7EWJ - chains A and B of the 3 polymer chains in the assembly; structure by X-ray diffraction, 2.00 A resolution.

== Chain A (and B) ==
Name: Endoribonuclease MazF
From: Staphylococcus aureus
Notes: chain B of this document is another copy of the same molecule, construct and numbering; everything in this record applies to it too
UniProt: L7PFJ6 (L7PFJ6_STAAU); residues 1-112 here = UniProt positions 1-112
Chain sequence (116 residues; each row starts with the number of its first residue; numbers below 1 keep their minus sign (Arg-3 is residue -3)):
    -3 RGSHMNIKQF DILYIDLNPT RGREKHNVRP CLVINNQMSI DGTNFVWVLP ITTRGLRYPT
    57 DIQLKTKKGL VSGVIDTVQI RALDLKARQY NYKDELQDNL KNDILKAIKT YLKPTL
Not modelled in the structure: -3 to 1, 112 (chain B: -3 to 0)
Differences from the reference sequence: expression tag (-3 to 0)
From the paper describing this entry:
  - conformationally variable residues (loop rearrangement): Asn14
  - mutagenesis - E20A, R84A: unchanged binding to PemK dimer
  - mutagenesis - E20A (>3-fold), R25A, T48A (>3-fold), T49A, R84A (>3-fold): decreased catalytic activity
  - mutagenesis - R25A, R84A: decreased binding to 8-mer ssRNA
  - mutagenesis - T49A: unchanged binding to RNA substrate
  - catalytic residues: Arg25, Thr48 (proposed by the authors, not directly observed)

== Chain A / chain B interface ==
Residue-residue contacts (52; chain A residue first):
  Gln5(A) - Leu108(B)  hydrogen bond (side chain-backbone)
  Gln5(A) - Pro110(B)
  Arg17(A) - Gly18(B)
  Ile30(A) - Leu108(B)
  Asn31(A) - Tyr107(B)
  Asn32(A) - Thr106(B)  hydrogen bond (side chain-backbone)
  Asn32(A) - Tyr107(B)  hydrogen bond (backbone-backbone)
  Asn32(A) - Lys109(B)  hydrogen bond (side chain-backbone)
  Thr39(A) - Val74(B)
  Phe41(A) - Val74(B)  hydrophobic
  Phe41(A) - Gln75(B)
  Trp43(A) - Thr73(B)
  Trp43(A) - Val74(B)  hydrogen bond (side chain-backbone)
  Trp43(A) - Ile76(B)
  Trp43(A) - Ile104(B)  hydrophobic
  Trp43(A) - Tyr107(B)  hydrophobic
  Trp43(A) - Leu108(B)  hydrophobic
  Thr73(A) - Trp43(B)
  Val74(A) - Thr39(B)
  Val74(A) - Trp43(B)  hydrogen bond (backbone-side chain)
  Val74(A) - Ala78(B)
  Gln75(A) - Phe41(B)
  Gln75(A) - Ala78(B)
  Ile76(A) - Trp43(B)
  Ile76(A) - Arg77(B)
  Ile76(A) - Ala78(B)  hydrogen bond (backbone-backbone)
  Arg77(A) - Ile76(B)
  Ala78(A) - Val74(B)
  Ala78(A) - Gln75(B)
  Ala78(A) - Ile76(B)  hydrogen bond (backbone-backbone)
  Leu101(A) - Leu108(B)
  Leu101(A) - Pro110(B)
  Ile104(A) - Trp43(B)  hydrophobic
  Ile104(A) - Leu108(B)  hydrophobic
  Thr106(A) - Asn32(B)  hydrogen bond (backbone-side chain)
  Thr106(A) - Met34(B)
  Tyr107(A) - Asn31(B)
  Tyr107(A) - Asn32(B)  hydrogen bond (backbone-backbone)
  Tyr107(A) - Ser35(B)
  Tyr107(A) - Trp43(B)  hydrophobic
  Leu108(A) - Gln5(B)  hydrogen bond (backbone-side chain)
  Leu108(A) - Ile30(B)
  Leu108(A) - Asn32(B)
  Leu108(A) - Trp43(B)  hydrophobic
  Leu108(A) - Leu101(B)
  Leu108(A) - Ile104(B)  hydrophobic
  Lys109(A) - Asn32(B)  hydrogen bond (backbone-side chain)
  Pro110(A) - Gln5(B)
  Pro110(A) - Leu101(B)
  Thr111(A) - Asn32(B)
  Thr111(A) - Gln33(B)  hydrogen bond (side chain-backbone)
  Thr111(A) - Met34(B)  hydrogen bond (side chain-backbone)
Also at the interface, not in a pair above, chain A (24 interface residues in all): Ser35, Lys105
Also at the interface, not in a pair above, chain B (26 interface residues in all): Lys105, Thr111

== Overview ==
The interface between chain A and chain B involves 24 residues on one side and 26 on the other; the contacts
include 14 hydrogen bonds. Among the polar pairs are Gln5(A)-Leu108(B), Asn32(A)-Thr106(B) and
Asn32(A)-Lys109(B). From the paper: catalytic residues Arg25(A) and Thr48(A); E20A, R25A and T48A of chain A,
among others, reduce catalytic activity; 5 substitutions were tested in all.
Both chains are Endoribonuclease MazF (Staphylococcus aureus). Entry 7EWJ (Toxin-antitoxin complex from
Staphylococcus aureus) was determined by X-ray diffraction (same publication as 7EWI).
